8TLQ - chains D and E of the 8 polymer chains in the assembly; structure by electron microscopy, 3.53 A resolution.

[Chain D (and E)]
Molecule: DNA polymerase zeta processivity subunit
Source organism: Saccharomyces cerevisiae
Notes: chain E of this document is another copy of the same molecule, construct and numbering; everything in this record applies to it too
Reference sequence: P38927 (REV7_YEAST); residue numbers follow UniProt; this construct covers 1-245
Sequence (245 residues; each row starts with the number of its first residue):
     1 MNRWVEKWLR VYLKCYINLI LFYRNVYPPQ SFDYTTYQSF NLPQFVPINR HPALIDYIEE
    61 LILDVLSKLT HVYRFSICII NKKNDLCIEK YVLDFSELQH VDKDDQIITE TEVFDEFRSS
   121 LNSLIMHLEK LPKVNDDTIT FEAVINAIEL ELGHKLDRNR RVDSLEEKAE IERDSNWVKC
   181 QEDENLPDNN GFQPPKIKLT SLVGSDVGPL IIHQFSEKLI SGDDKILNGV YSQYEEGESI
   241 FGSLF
Unresolved in the structure: 100-106, 150-175, 181-195, 220-226, 235-238, 244-245 (chain E: 1, 104-107, 236-245)

[How chain D and chain E interact]
Pairs across the interface (16):
  Asn41(D) with Gly153(E), hydrogen bond (side chain-backbone); Leu156(E); Ser175(E)
  Pro43(D) with Ser175(E); Asn176(E)
  Thr111(D) with His154(E), hydrogen bond
  Phe114(D) with His154(E)
  Asp115(D) with Leu152(E); His154(E), salt bridge; Lys179(E)
  Arg118(D) with Ser175(E), hydrogen bond (side chain-backbone); Trp177(E), hydrogen bond (side chain-backbone); Val178(E)
  Ser119(D) with Lys179(E)
  Asn122(D) with Val178(E)
  Val203(D) with Glu184(E)
Other interface residues (no listed pair), chain D (10 interface residues in all): Gln38

[In short]
Chain D and chain E each contribute 10 residues to their interface, with 4 hydrogen bonds and 1 salt bridge.
Among the polar pairs are Asp115(D)-His154(E), Asn41(D)-Gly153(E) and Thr111(D)-His154(E).
Both chains are DNA polymerase zeta processivity subunit (Saccharomyces cerevisiae). Entry 8TLQ (Cryo-EM
structure of the Rev1-Polzeta-DNA-dCTP complex) was determined by electron microscopy (same publication as
8TLT).
